4DST - chain A; structure by X-ray diffraction, 2.30 A resolution.

== Chain A ==
Name: GTPase KRas, isoform 2B
Source organism: Homo sapiens
Notes: EC 3.6.-.-
UniProt: P01116 (RASK_HUMAN); numbering as in UniProt (aligned over 2-188)
Amino-acid sequence (189 residues; numbered 0 to 188; the number before each row is that of its first residue; numbering starts at 0):
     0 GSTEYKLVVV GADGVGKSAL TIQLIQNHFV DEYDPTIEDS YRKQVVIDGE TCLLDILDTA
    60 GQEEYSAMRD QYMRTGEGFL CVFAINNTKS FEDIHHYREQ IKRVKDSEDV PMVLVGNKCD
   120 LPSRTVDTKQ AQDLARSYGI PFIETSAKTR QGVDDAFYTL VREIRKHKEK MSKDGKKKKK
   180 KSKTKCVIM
Not modelled in the structure: 0, 181-188
Differences from the reference sequence: expression tag (0-1); engineered mutation Asp12 (Gly in P01116)
Metal / ion sites: Mg2+ site 1: Gly10, Ala59, Gly60, Tyr96; Mg2+ site 2: Ser17, Thr35 (together with GMP-PCP)
Ligand contacts:
  - 9LI (2-(4,6-dichloro-2-methyl-1H-indol-3-yl)ethanamine): Lys5, Val7, Ser39, Tyr40, Asp54, Ile55, Leu56, Thr74, Gly75
  - GMP-PCP (GCP; phosphomethylphosphonic acid guanylate ester): Ala11, Asp12, Gly13, Val14, Gly15, Lys16, Ser17, Ala18, Phe28, Val29, Asp30, Glu31, Tyr32, Asp33, Pro34, Thr35, Thr58, Ala59, Gly60, Asn116, Lys117, Asp119, Leu120, Ser145, Ala146, Lys147
UniProt features mapped onto this chain:
  - motif: Tyr32 to Tyr40 (Effector region)
  - binding site (GTP): Gly10, Ala11, Gly13 to Ala18, Val29 to Thr35, Ala59, Gly60, Asn116 to Asp119
  - modified residue: Thr2 (N-acetylthreonine), Lys104 (N6-acetyllysine)
  - lipidation (N6-palmitoyl lysine): Lys182, Lys184
  - glycosylation: Thr35 (Microbial infection: O-linked (Glc) threonine)
  - natural variant: Lys5 (K5E: In NS3; K5N: In GASC), Gly10 (G10GG: In AML), Asp12 (G12D: In GASC, JMML and SFM; this construct carries the variant), Gly13 (G13D: In GASC, JMML and OES; G13R: In pylocytic astrocytoma), Val14 (V14I: In NS3), Leu19 (L19F: In OES), Gln22 (Q22E: In CFC2; Q22R: In NS3), Pro34 (P34L: In NS3; P34Q: In NS3; P34R: In CFC2), Ile36 (I36M: In NS3), Thr58 (T58I: In NS3), Ala59 (A59T: In GASC), Gly60 (G60R: In CFC2; G60S: In NS3), 5 further natural variant entries in UniProt
  - mutagenesis: Asp38 (D38A: Decreased interaction with MAPKAP1/SIN1), Tyr40 (Y40A: Decreased interaction with MAPKAP1/SIN1), Gln61 (Q61L: Promotes GTP binding)
Reported in the primary citation:
  - binding site for 9LI: Lys5, Val7, Ile55, Leu56, Thr74, Gly75
  - conformationally variable residues (side-chain flip): Arg41, Asp54
  - contacts within the chain: Arg41-Asp54 (salt bridge)
  - mutagenesis - R41S (2.5-fold): decreased catalytic activity on SOS
  - mutagenesis - R41S: unchanged binding to 9LI

== Summary ==
Bound to chain A: compound 9LI and GMP-PCP. Gly10, Ala59, Gly60 and Tyr96 coordinate Mg2+ site 1. Ser17 and
Thr35 coordinate Mg2+ site 2. From UniProt: 21 GTP-binding residues and 3 mutagenesis sites. From the paper: a
binding site for 9LI at Lys5, Val7 and Ile55 among others; R41S reduces catalytic activity on SOS.
Chain A is GTPase KRas, isoform 2B (Homo sapiens); the structure, Small-molecule ligands bind to a distinct
pocket in Ras and inhibit SOS-mediated nucleotide exchange activity, was determined by X-ray diffraction,
deposited together with 4DSN, 4DSO and 4DSU.
